4A7E - chains A and B; structure by X-ray diffraction, 1.86 A resolution.

Chain A:
Molecule: Insulin A chain
From: Sus scrofa
UniProtKB: P01315 (INS_PIG); residues 1-21 here correspond to UniProt positions 88-108 (UniProt number = residue number + 87)
Amino-acid sequence (21 residues; numbered 1 to 21; the number before each row is that of its first residue):
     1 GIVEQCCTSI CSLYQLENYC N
Disulfides: Cys6-Cys11

Chain B:
Molecule: Insulin B chain
From: Sus scrofa
UniProtKB: P01315 (INS_PIG); residues 1-30 here correspond to UniProt positions 25-54 (UniProt number = residue number + 24)
Amino-acid sequence (30 residues; row label = number of the first residue in the row):
     1 FVNQHLCGSH LVEALYLVCG ERGFFYTPKA
Unresolved in the structure: 30

Interface between chain A and chain B:
Disulfides between the chains: Cys7(A)-Cys7(B), Cys20(A)-Cys19(B)
Residue-residue contacts - 41 pairs, chain A then chain B:
  Val3(A) - Leu11(B)  hydrophobic
  Val3(A) - Tyr26(B)  hydrophobic
  Val3(A) - Thr27(B)
  Val3(A) - Pro28(B)  hydrophobic
  Glu4(A) - Pro28(B)
  Glu4(A) - Lys29(B)
  Cys6(A) - Gln4(B)
  Cys6(A) - His5(B)
  Cys6(A) - Leu6(B)  hydrogen bond (backbone-backbone)
  Cys7(A) - His5(B)  hydrogen bond (backbone-side chain)
  Cys7(A) - Leu6(B)
  Cys7(A) - Cys7(B)  disulfide
  Thr8(A) - His5(B)  hydrogen bond (backbone-side chain)
  Ser9(A) - His5(B)  hydrogen bond (backbone-side chain)
  Ile10(A) - Asn3(B)
  Ile10(A) - Gln4(B)
  Ile10(A) - His5(B)
  Cys11(A) - Val2(B)
  Cys11(A) - Asn3(B)
  Cys11(A) - Gln4(B)  hydrogen bond (backbone-backbone)
  Cys11(A) - Leu6(B)  hydrophobic
  Ser12(A) - Val2(B)
  Ser12(A) - Asn3(B)
  Leu13(A) - Val18(B)  hydrophobic
  Leu16(A) - Val2(B)  hydrophobic
  Leu16(A) - Leu11(B)  hydrophobic
  Leu16(A) - Leu15(B)  hydrophobic
  Leu16(A) - Val18(B)  hydrophobic
  Glu17(A) - Val18(B)
  Glu17(A) - Arg22(B)  salt bridge
  Asn18(A) - Phe25(B)
  Tyr19(A) - Leu15(B)  hydrophobic
  Tyr19(A) - Phe24(B)
  Tyr19(A) - Phe25(B)  hydrogen bond (backbone-backbone)
  Cys20(A) - Cys19(B)  disulfide
  Cys20(A) - Arg22(B)
  Cys20(A) - Gly23(B)
  Cys20(A) - Phe24(B)  hydrophobic
  Asn21(A) - Arg22(B)  hydrogen bond (side chain-backbone)
  Asn21(A) - Gly23(B)  hydrogen bond (backbone-backbone)
  Asn21(A) - Phe24(B)
Also at the interface, not in a pair above, chain A (18 interface residues in all): Gly1, Ile2
Also at the interface, not in a pair above, chain B (19 interface residues in all): Ala14

Summary:
Chain A and chain B form an interface of 18 and 19 residues respectively, with 2 disulfide bonds, 8 hydrogen
bonds and 1 salt bridge. Polar contacts include Glu17(A)-Arg22(B), Cys7(A)-His5(B) and Thr8(A)-His5(B).
Here chain A is Insulin A chain and chain B is Insulin B chain, both from Sus scrofa. Entry 4A7E (X-ray
crystal structure of porcine insulin flash-cooled at high pressure) was determined by X-ray diffraction,
deposited together with 4A7D.
